PDB entry 3PI8 | X-ray diffraction, 2.20 A resolution | chains A and B of the 4 polymer chains in the assembly

== Chain A ==
Protein: Hemoglobin subunit alpha
Organism: Bos taurus
Reference sequence: P01966 (HBA_BOVIN); residues 1-141 here correspond to UniProt positions 2-142 (UniProt number = residue number + 1)
Amino-acid sequence (141 residues; each row starts with the number of its first residue):
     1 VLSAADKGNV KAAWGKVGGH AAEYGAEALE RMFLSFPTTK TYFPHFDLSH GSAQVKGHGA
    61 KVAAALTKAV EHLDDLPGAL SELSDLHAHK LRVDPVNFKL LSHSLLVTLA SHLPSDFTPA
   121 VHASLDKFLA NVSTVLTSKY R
Metal / ion sites: heme Fe near His87 (its only coordinating residue here)
Small-molecule neighbours:
  - carbon monoxide (CMO): Leu29, Phe43, His58, Val62
  - heme (HEM): Met32, Thr39, Tyr42, Phe43, His45, Phe46, His58, Lys61, Val62, Ala65, Leu66, Leu83, Leu86, His87, Leu91, Val93, Asn97, Phe98, Leu101, Val132, Leu136

== Chain B ==
Protein: Hemoglobin subunit beta
Organism: Bos taurus
Reference sequence: P02070 (HBB_BOVIN); residues 2-146 here correspond to UniProt positions 1-145 (UniProt number = residue number - 1)
Amino-acid sequence (145 residues; numbered 2 to 146; the number before each row is that of its first residue):
     2 MLTAEEKAAV TAFWGKVKVD EVGGEALGRL LVVYPWTQRF FESFGDLSTA DAVMNNPKVK
    62 AHGKKVLDSF SNGMKHLDDL KGTFAALSEL HCDKLHVDPE NFKLLGNVLV VVLARNFGKE
   122 FTPVLQADFQ KVVAGVANAL AHRYH
Metal / ion sites: heme Fe near His92 (its only coordinating residue here)
Small-molecule neighbours:
  - carbon monoxide (CMO): Leu28, Phe42, His63, Val67, Leu106
  - heme (HEM): Leu31, Thr38, Phe41, Phe42, Phe45, His63, Lys66, Val67, Ser70, Phe85, Leu88, Leu91, His92, Leu96, Val98, Asn102, Phe103, Leu106, Val137, Leu141

== Chain A / chain B interface ==
Residue-residue contacts (39):
  Glu30(A) - Pro124(B)
  Arg31(A) - Phe122(B)  hydrogen bond (side chain-backbone)
  Arg31(A) - Thr123(B)  hydrogen bond (side chain-backbone)
  Arg31(A) - Pro124(B)
  Arg31(A) - Gln127(B)  hydrogen bond
  Leu34(A) - Pro124(B)
  Leu34(A) - Val125(B)
  Ser35(A) - Gln127(B)  hydrogen bond
  Ser35(A) - Ala128(B)
  Ser35(A) - Gln131(B)
  Phe36(A) - Gln131(B)
  His103(A) - Asn108(B)  hydrogen bond
  His103(A) - Val111(B)
  His103(A) - Val112(B)
  His103(A) - Gln131(B)  hydrogen bond
  Val107(A) - Val111(B)  hydrophobic
  Val107(A) - Val112(B)  hydrophobic
  Val107(A) - Ala115(B)
  Val107(A) - Gln127(B)
  Ala110(A) - Val112(B)
  Ala110(A) - Arg116(B)
  Ser111(A) - Ala115(B)
  Ser111(A) - Gly119(B)
  His112(A) - Lys120(B)
  Pro114(A) - Arg116(B)  hydrogen bond (backbone-side chain)
  Phe117(A) - Arg30(B)  hydrogen bond (backbone-side chain)
  Phe117(A) - Val112(B)  hydrophobic
  Phe117(A) - Arg116(B)
  Thr118(A) - Arg30(B)  hydrogen bond (backbone-side chain)
  Pro119(A) - Arg30(B)
  Pro119(A) - Val33(B)
  Pro119(A) - Met55(B)  hydrophobic
  His122(A) - Arg30(B)  hydrogen bond
  His122(A) - Val34(B)
  His122(A) - Val112(B)
  Ala123(A) - Val33(B)
  Ala123(A) - Val34(B)
  Asp126(A) - Val34(B)
  Asp126(A) - Tyr35(B)
Interface residues without a listed pair, chain A (19 interface residues in all): Leu106, Ala120
Interface residues without a listed pair, chain B (21 interface residues in all): Ala51, Val109

== In short ==
Chain A and chain B form an interface of 19 and 21 residues respectively, with 10 hydrogen bonds. Among the
polar pairs are Arg31(A)-Phe122(B), Arg31(A)-Thr123(B) and Arg31(A)-Gln127(B). Ligands of chain A: heme and
carbon monoxide. Chain B binds heme and carbon monoxide.
Chain A is Hemoglobin subunit alpha and chain B is Hemoglobin subunit beta, both from Bos taurus; the
structure, Site-specific Glycosylation of Hemoglobin Utilizing Oxime Ligation Chemistry as a Viable
Alternative to PEGylation, was determined by X-ray diffraction.
